Entry 6MU3 (X-ray diffraction, 2.33 A resolution); this record covers chains L and H of the 4 polymer chains in the assembly.

[Chain L]
Name: Fab 2G12, light chain
Source organism: Homo sapiens
UniProtKB: P0DOX7 (IGK_HUMAN); residues 110-213 carry their UniProt numbers (104 of 213 residues fall inside the UniProt entry; the rest is not from it)
Amino-acid sequence (213 residues; numbered 1 to 213; the number before each row is that of its first residue):
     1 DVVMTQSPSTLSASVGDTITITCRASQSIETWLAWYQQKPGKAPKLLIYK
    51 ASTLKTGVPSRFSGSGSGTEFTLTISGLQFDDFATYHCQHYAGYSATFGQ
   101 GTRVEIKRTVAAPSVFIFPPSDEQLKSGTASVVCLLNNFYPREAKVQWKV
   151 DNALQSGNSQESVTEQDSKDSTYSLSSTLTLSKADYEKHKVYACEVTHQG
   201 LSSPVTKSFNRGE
Unresolved in the structure: 1, 213
Disulfides: Cys23-Cys88, Cys134-Cys194

[Chain H]
Name: Fab 2G12, heavy chain
Source organism: Homo sapiens
UniProtKB: P0DOX5 (IGG1_HUMAN); the construct has insertions or renumbered stretches relative to UniProt, so the offset changes along the chain: 114-126 = UniProt 120-132; 129-154 = UniProt 133-158; 162-169 = UniProt 161-168; 171-180 = UniProt 169-178; 3 more segments
Amino-acid sequence (225 residues; row label = number of the first residue in the row; note: 14 numbers in that range are skipped by the numbering (no residue carries them; nothing is unmodelled there); a row labelled like 82A-82C holds insertion residues (82A, then the next letters in order)):
     1 EVQLVESGGGLVKAGGSLILSCGVSNFRISAHTMNWVRRVPGGGLEWVAS
    51 IS
   52A T
    53 SSTYRDYADAVKGRFTVSRDDLEDFVYLQM
82A-82C HKM
    83 RVEDTAIYYCARKGSDRL
100A-100F SDNDPF
   101 DAWGPGTVVTVSPASTKGPSVFPLAP
   129 SSKSTSGGTAALGCLVKDYFPEPVTV
   156 SW
   162 NSGALTSG
   171 VHTFPAVLQS
   182 SGLYSLSSVVTVPSSSLGT
   203 Q
   205 TYICNVNHKPSNTKVDKK
   225 VEPKS
Unresolved in the structure: 129-133, 228-229
Disulfides: Cys22-Cys92, Cys142-Cys208

[How chain L and chain H interact]
Residue-residue contacts (40):
  Trp32(L) - Asn100C(H)
  Tyr36(L) - Pro100E(H)
  Tyr36(L) - Phe100F(H)  hydrogen bond (side chain-backbone)
  Tyr36(L) - Trp103(H)
  Gln38(L) - Arg39(H)  hydrogen bond
  Gln38(L) - Leu45(H)
  Gln38(L) - Tyr91(H)  hydrogen bond
  Ala43(L) - Gly104(H)
  Pro44(L) - Trp103(H)
  Leu46(L) - Pro100E(H)  hydrophobic
  Leu46(L) - Phe100F(H)
  Leu46(L) - Asp101(H)
  Tyr49(L) - Pro100E(H)  hydrophobic
  Lys55(L) - Ser97(H)
  Lys55(L) - Asp98(H)  salt bridge
  Thr85(L) - Arg39(H)
  His87(L) - Gly43(H)
  His87(L) - Leu45(H)
  Gln89(L) - Phe100F(H)
  Tyr91(L) - Lys95(H)
  Tyr91(L) - Asn100C(H)  hydrogen bond (backbone-side chain)
  Tyr91(L) - Asp100D(H)
  Tyr91(L) - Pro100E(H)
  Ala92(L) - Lys95(H)  hydrogen bond (backbone-side chain)
  Ala92(L) - Asn100C(H)
  Gly93(L) - Lys95(H)
  Gly93(L) - Asn100C(H)  hydrogen bond (backbone-side chain)
  Tyr94(L) - Trp47(H)
  Tyr94(L) - Ser50(H)  hydrogen bond (backbone-side chain)
  Tyr94(L) - Ser52(H)
  Tyr94(L) - Tyr56(H)
  Tyr94(L) - Asp58(H)
  Ser95(L) - Trp47(H)
  Ala96(L) - Trp47(H)
  Ala96(L) - Phe100F(H)  hydrophobic
  Phe98(L) - Val37(H)  hydrophobic
  Phe98(L) - Leu45(H)
  Phe98(L) - Trp47(H)
  Phe98(L) - Trp103(H)  hydrophobic
  Gln100(L) - Gly44(H)
Interface residues without a listed pair, chain L (25 interface residues in all): Ala34, Lys39, Pro40, Lys42, Thr56, Gly99
Interface residues without a listed pair, chain H (25 interface residues in all): Thr33, Glu46, Asp100B, Pro105

[In short]
Chain L and chain H each contribute 25 residues to their interface, with 7 hydrogen bonds and 1 salt bridge.
Among the polar pairs are Lys55(L)-Asp98(H), Tyr36(L)-Phe100F(H) and Gln38(L)-Arg39(H).
Chain L is Fab 2G12, light chain and chain H is Fab 2G12, heavy chain, both from Homo sapiens; the structure,
Anti-HIV-1 Fab 2G12 + Man7 re-refinement, was determined by X-ray diffraction, deposited together with 6MSY,
6MNF and 6MUB.
